3I0V - chain A; structure by X-ray diffraction, 1.60 A resolution.

[Chain A]
Molecule: Beta-lactamase 2
From: Bacillus cereus
Notes: EC 3.5.2.6
UniProt: P04190 (BLA2_BACCE); residues 1-227 here correspond to UniProt positions 31-257 (UniProt number = residue number + 30)
Sequence (228 residues; each row starts with the number of its first residue):
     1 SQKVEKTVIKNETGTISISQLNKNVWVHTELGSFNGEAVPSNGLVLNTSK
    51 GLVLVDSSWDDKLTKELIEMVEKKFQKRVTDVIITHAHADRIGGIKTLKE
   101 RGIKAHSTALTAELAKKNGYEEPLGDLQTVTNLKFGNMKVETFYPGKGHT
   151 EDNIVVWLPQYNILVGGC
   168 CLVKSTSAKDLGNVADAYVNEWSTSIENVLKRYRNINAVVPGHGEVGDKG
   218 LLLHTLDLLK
Unresolved in the structure: 1-6, 12-14, 32-38
Modified / non-standard residues: Cys168 (cysteinesulfonic acid; OCS)
Construct notes: microheterogeneity Cys168 (Cys198 in P04190)

[Overview]
Chain A is Beta-lactamase 2 (Bacillus cereus); the structure, Bacillus cereus metallo-beta-lactamase: apo
form, was determined by X-ray diffraction together with 3I11, 3I13, 3I14 and 3I15 from the same study.
